PDB entry 8IRR | electron microscopy, 3.20 A resolution | chains A and R of the 5 polymer chains in the assembly

== Chain A ==
Protein: Guanine nucleotide-binding protein G(s) subunit alpha isoforms short
Organism: Homo sapiens
Sequence (246 residues; row label = number of the first residue in the row; note: 3 numbers in that range are skipped by the numbering (no residue carries them; nothing is unmodelled there)):
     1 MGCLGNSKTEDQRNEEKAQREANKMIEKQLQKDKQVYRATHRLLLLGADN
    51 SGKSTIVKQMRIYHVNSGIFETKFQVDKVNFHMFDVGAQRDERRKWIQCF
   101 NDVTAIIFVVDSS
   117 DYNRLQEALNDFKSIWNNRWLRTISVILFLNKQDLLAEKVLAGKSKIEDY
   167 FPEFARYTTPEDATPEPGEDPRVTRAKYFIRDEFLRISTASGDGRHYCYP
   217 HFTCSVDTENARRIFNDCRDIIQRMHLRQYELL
Unresolved in the structure: 1-8, 59-68, 117-118

== Chain R ==
Protein: D(1A) dopamine receptor
Organism: Homo sapiens
UniProt: P21728 (DRD1_HUMAN); residue numbers follow UniProt; this construct covers 1-446
Sequence (502 residues; numbered -47 to 454; the number before each row is that of its first residue; numbers below 1 keep their minus sign (Asp-47 is residue -47)):
   -47 DYKDDDDVDMGQPGNGSAFLLAPNGSHAPDHDVTQQRDEENLYFQGASMR
     3 TLNTSAMDGTGLVVERDFSVRILTACFLSLLILSTLLGNTLVCAAVIRFR
    53 HLRSKVTNFFVISLAVSDLLVAVLVMPWKAVAEIAGFWPFGSFCNIWVAF
   103 DIMCSTASILNLCVISVDRYWAISSPFRYERKMTPKAAFILISVAWTLSV
   153 LISFIPVQLSWHKAKPTSPSDGNATSLAETIDNCDSSLSRTYAISSSVIS
   203 FYIPVAIMIVTYTRIYRIAQKQIRRIAALERAAVHAKNCQTTTGNGKPVE
   253 CSQPESSFKMSFKRETKVLKTLSVIMGVFVCCWLPFFILNCILPFCGSGE
   303 TQPFCIDSNTFDVFVWFGWANSSLNPIIYAFNADFRKAFSTLLGCYRLCP
   353 ATNNAIETVSINNNGAAMFSSHHEPRGSISKECNLVYLIPHAVGSSEDLK
   403 KEEAAGIARPLEKLSPALSVILDYDTDVSLEKIQPITQNGQHPTHHHHHH
   453 HH
Unresolved in the structure: -47 to 20, 169-184, 241-262, 299-306, 349-454
Differences from the reference sequence: expression tag (-47 to 0, 447-454)
Disulfide bonds: Cys96-Cys186
Ligand contacts: Rotigotine (R5F): Lys81, Trp99, Asp103, Ile104, Ser107, Thr108, Ser188, Leu190, Tyr194, Ala195, Ser198, Ser199, Ser202, Trp285, Phe288, Phe289, Asn292, Phe313, Asp314, Val317, Gly320, Trp321
Reported in the primary citation:
  - binding site for Rotigotine: Trp99, Asp103, Ser198, Ser199, Phe288, Asn292, Phe313, Val317, Trp321
  - mutagenesis - T108A (20-fold), S198A, S199A, N292A: decreased signaling in response to Rotigotine
  - mutagenesis - T108A (over 1000-fold), S198A, S199A, S202A (over 1000-fold), N292A: decreased signaling in response to dopamine
  - mutagenesis - S202A, F313A (DeltapEC50 = 0.16): unchanged signaling in response to Rotigotine

== Interface between chain A and chain R ==
Pairs across the interface (58; chain A residue first):
  Arg38(A) - Glu132(R)  hydrogen bond (side chain-backbone)
  His41(A) - Phe129(R)
  His41(A) - Glu132(R)  salt bridge
  Val79(A) - Phe129(R)  hydrophobic
  Thr174(A) - His237(R)  hydrogen bond (backbone-side chain)
  Thr175(A) - His237(R)
  Pro176(A) - His237(R)
  Asp178(A) - Arg233(R)  salt bridge
  Arg197(A) - Ala234(R)
  Asp198(A) - Ala234(R)
  Asp198(A) - Ala238(R)
  Leu201(A) - Leu231(R)
  Leu201(A) - Ala234(R)  hydrophobic
  Leu201(A) - Ala235(R)
  Arg202(A) - Ala235(R)
  Arg202(A) - Ala238(R)
  Arg202(A) - Lys239(R)
  Thr205(A) - Glu232(R)
  Thr205(A) - Ala235(R)
  Tyr213(A) - Ile228(R)  hydrophobic
  Cys214(A) - Leu231(R)
  Pro216(A) - Leu231(R)
  Phe231(A) - Phe129(R)  hydrophobic
  Cys234(A) - Phe129(R)  hydrophobic
  Arg235(A) - Ser126(R)  hydrogen bond (side chain-backbone)
  Arg235(A) - Pro128(R)
  Arg235(A) - Phe129(R)
  Asp236(A) - Gln224(R)  hydrogen bond
  Asp236(A) - Arg227(R)  salt bridge
  Ile238(A) - Pro128(R)  hydrophobic
  Ile238(A) - Phe129(R)  hydrophobic
  Gln239(A) - Ile125(R)  hydrogen bond (side chain-backbone)
  Gln239(A) - Pro128(R)
  Gln239(A) - Ile220(R)
  Gln239(A) - Gln224(R)  hydrogen bond
  Arg240(A) - Gln224(R)  hydrogen bond
  Arg240(A) - Arg227(R)
  Arg240(A) - Ile228(R)
  His242(A) - Ala124(R)
  His242(A) - Ile125(R)
  Leu243(A) - Ile125(R)  hydrophobic
  Leu243(A) - Gln224(R)
  Gln245(A) - Lys57(R)  hydrogen bond
  Tyr246(A) - Thr59(R)
  Tyr246(A) - Arg121(R)
  Tyr246(A) - Ala124(R)
  Tyr246(A) - Ile125(R)  hydrophobic
  Tyr246(A) - Thr273(R)
  Glu247(A) - Lys269(R)
  Glu247(A) - Thr273(R)  hydrogen bond (backbone-side chain)
  Leu248(A) - Ile125(R)  hydrophobic
  Leu248(A) - Ile217(R)  hydrophobic
  Leu248(A) - Val270(R)
  Leu248(A) - Thr273(R)
  Leu248(A) - Leu274(R)  hydrophobic
  Leu249(A) - Ile225(R)  hydrophobic
  Leu249(A) - Ile228(R)  hydrophobic
  Leu249(A) - Lys269(R)  hydrogen bond (backbone-side chain)
Other interface residues (no listed pair), chain A (32 interface residues in all): Asp77, Lys78, Phe81
Other interface residues (no listed pair), chain R (33 interface residues in all): Asp120, Tyr131, Arg133, Ala221, Ala230, Phe333
From the paper, about this interface:
  - specific contacts: His41(A)-Glu132(R) (hydrogen bond)

== Summary ==
32 residues of chain A face 33 of chain R across their interface; the contacts include 10 hydrogen bonds and 3
salt bridges. Polar pairs include His41(A)-Glu132(R), Asp178(A)-Arg233(R) and Asp236(A)-Arg227(R). The authors
report a hydrogen bond between His41(A) and Glu132(R). From the paper: a binding site for Rotigotine at
Trp99(R), Asp103(R) and Ser198(R) among others; T108A, S198A and S199A of chain R, among others, reduce
signaling in response to dopamine; 6 substitutions were tested in all.
Chain A is Guanine nucleotide-binding protein G(s) subunit alpha isoforms short and chain R is D(1A) dopamine
receptor, both from Homo sapiens; the structure, Dopamine Receptor D1R-Gs-Rotigotine complex, was determined
by electron microscopy.
